7OQB - chains x and 2 of the 21 polymer chains in the assembly; structure by electron microscopy, 9.00 A resolution (very low resolution: no residue pairs are listed; an interface is given only as per-side residue counts).

[Chain x]
Name: Small nuclear ribonucleoprotein F
Source organism: Saccharomyces cerevisiae
UniProtKB: P54999 (RUXF_YEAST); residues 1-86 here = UniProt positions 1-86
Sequence (86 residues; each row starts with the number of its first residue):
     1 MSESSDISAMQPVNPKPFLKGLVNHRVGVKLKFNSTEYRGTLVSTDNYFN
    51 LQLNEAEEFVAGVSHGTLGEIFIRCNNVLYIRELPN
Disordered / not traced: 1-11, 85-86

[Chain 2]
Molecule: U2 snRNA
Source organism: Saccharomyces cerevisiae
Sequence (1175 nucleotides; numbered 1 to 1175; the number before each row is that of its first residue):
     1 ACGAAUCUCUUUGCCUUUUGGCUUAGAUCAAGUGUAGUAUCUGUUCUUUU
    51 CAGUGUAACAACUGAAAUGACCUCAAUGAGGCUCAUUACCUUUUAAUUUG
   101 UUACAAUACACAUUUUUUGGCACCCAAAAUAAUAAAAUGGACGGGAAGAG
   151 ACUUUUUAAGCAAGUUGUUUUCCGCUAAUGUCAGGUCUCACUACUUUUUG
   201 CUGCUAUUUUUCUUCGCUCAUGGUUUCUUCAUAAGGCGUUUUUAUGAUGG
   251 UUUUUCGAAAUUGGUUUUUGAGACGACGGUUGCUCAAGGUUAUUGUUUUU
   301 GUUUUCUUCUGGUUGUUUUCUAUUUUCUUUUUUUUAGCUUUCUGUUUCUC
   351 CCUUAGUUUGGCUUUUUGCUUCAUACUCUUCCCUGUCUUUCCGAGCCGUU
   401 UAUGUCCAACGCGGGAUUUGGUUUUUCUUUAUCGAUGGGAAGAAAUGGUG
   451 CUAUAGUAGGUUGGGAGAUAAUAUUUAUGGUAUGGGGUGCUAGUGCGGAU
   501 GGGGCGCUCUUAUUGUUGAUUUCUUCGCUCGUCUUCUUUUUCUGGUGGCG
   551 CUGCAAGAGGAAGUUUUUCGACUUUGUUAUGAUUUUUGGUUUGCAAGGAA
   601 AGGUGUCUUACGAUUCUUUUUUUGAUGUAAUAGGAUAAGCUUGCUUAUCC
   651 CCCAAGUAUCGGCCAAAGUUGUUGAUUUUCCUUUUGAAGUGUCCUCGGUU
   701 UGAGGGGGUGUAGGGUGGGGUUGGUCUACAAUAAGAGUGUUCCAUUGUUA
   751 ACGUGCUGGCGUCUUUUACUAUAUUUUUUUUCCCAGUUUAUUUUGUGCUU
   801 AUUUUCUCAUUGAGGAGAAGGAGCUCUUCUCGCAGGAUAUAAAUGGAGGU
   851 UUGCUAAAGGGGAGGAGAUGUGUUUGUGAGAAUACUGCUGAGAGAGUUCU
   901 GGAAGAGAAAAAAAGGAGGCAAUGGAAGGCGUUUGCUGGGAAAAGAGAAG
   951 AGCCAUGACUGCAUCUGUUGUUUCAAGGCCAGUUUUAUUAACCGCCUAUG
  1001 UCAUAGAGGCGUUUUUUUUGGAGGGAUUUGAAGAAUGCCGGCGGCAUCAA
  1051 GAAACGGACUUGAUGGUUGACGCCUGUUUUUAAAGUUAGAGACGUCGCGA
  1101 CCCUCGCACUUGUGGAGUCGUUCUUGACUUUUACUUUGGUCGCUUGAUGU
  1151 UUCUCUCGUCUUCCCGUUCGCUCUU
Disordered / not traced: 1-31, 75-77, 87-107, 123-138, 151-1088, 1109-1114, 1131-1137, 1155-1158, 1170-1175

[Interface between chain x and chain 2]
At this resolution (9 A) residue pairs are not listed: 6 residues of chain x and 5 of chain 2 lie at the interface.

[Overview]
Chain x and chain 2 form an interface of 6 and 5 residues respectively.
Here chain x is Small nuclear ribonucleoprotein F and chain 2 is U2 snRNA, both from Saccharomyces cerevisiae.
Entry 7OQB (The U2 part of Saccharomyces cerevisiae spliceosomal pre-A complex (delta BS-A ACT1)) was
determined by electron microscopy, deposited together with 7OQC and 7OQE.
